PDB entry 3HOX | X-ray diffraction, 3.65 A resolution | chains A and B of the 15 polymer chains in the assembly

== Chain A ==
Molecule: DNA-directed RNA polymerase II subunit RPB1
Source organism: Saccharomyces cerevisiae
Notes: EC 2.7.7.6
UniProt: P04050 (RPB1_YEAST); residues 1-1733 here = UniProt positions 1-1733
Sequence (1733 residues; row label = number of the first residue in the row):
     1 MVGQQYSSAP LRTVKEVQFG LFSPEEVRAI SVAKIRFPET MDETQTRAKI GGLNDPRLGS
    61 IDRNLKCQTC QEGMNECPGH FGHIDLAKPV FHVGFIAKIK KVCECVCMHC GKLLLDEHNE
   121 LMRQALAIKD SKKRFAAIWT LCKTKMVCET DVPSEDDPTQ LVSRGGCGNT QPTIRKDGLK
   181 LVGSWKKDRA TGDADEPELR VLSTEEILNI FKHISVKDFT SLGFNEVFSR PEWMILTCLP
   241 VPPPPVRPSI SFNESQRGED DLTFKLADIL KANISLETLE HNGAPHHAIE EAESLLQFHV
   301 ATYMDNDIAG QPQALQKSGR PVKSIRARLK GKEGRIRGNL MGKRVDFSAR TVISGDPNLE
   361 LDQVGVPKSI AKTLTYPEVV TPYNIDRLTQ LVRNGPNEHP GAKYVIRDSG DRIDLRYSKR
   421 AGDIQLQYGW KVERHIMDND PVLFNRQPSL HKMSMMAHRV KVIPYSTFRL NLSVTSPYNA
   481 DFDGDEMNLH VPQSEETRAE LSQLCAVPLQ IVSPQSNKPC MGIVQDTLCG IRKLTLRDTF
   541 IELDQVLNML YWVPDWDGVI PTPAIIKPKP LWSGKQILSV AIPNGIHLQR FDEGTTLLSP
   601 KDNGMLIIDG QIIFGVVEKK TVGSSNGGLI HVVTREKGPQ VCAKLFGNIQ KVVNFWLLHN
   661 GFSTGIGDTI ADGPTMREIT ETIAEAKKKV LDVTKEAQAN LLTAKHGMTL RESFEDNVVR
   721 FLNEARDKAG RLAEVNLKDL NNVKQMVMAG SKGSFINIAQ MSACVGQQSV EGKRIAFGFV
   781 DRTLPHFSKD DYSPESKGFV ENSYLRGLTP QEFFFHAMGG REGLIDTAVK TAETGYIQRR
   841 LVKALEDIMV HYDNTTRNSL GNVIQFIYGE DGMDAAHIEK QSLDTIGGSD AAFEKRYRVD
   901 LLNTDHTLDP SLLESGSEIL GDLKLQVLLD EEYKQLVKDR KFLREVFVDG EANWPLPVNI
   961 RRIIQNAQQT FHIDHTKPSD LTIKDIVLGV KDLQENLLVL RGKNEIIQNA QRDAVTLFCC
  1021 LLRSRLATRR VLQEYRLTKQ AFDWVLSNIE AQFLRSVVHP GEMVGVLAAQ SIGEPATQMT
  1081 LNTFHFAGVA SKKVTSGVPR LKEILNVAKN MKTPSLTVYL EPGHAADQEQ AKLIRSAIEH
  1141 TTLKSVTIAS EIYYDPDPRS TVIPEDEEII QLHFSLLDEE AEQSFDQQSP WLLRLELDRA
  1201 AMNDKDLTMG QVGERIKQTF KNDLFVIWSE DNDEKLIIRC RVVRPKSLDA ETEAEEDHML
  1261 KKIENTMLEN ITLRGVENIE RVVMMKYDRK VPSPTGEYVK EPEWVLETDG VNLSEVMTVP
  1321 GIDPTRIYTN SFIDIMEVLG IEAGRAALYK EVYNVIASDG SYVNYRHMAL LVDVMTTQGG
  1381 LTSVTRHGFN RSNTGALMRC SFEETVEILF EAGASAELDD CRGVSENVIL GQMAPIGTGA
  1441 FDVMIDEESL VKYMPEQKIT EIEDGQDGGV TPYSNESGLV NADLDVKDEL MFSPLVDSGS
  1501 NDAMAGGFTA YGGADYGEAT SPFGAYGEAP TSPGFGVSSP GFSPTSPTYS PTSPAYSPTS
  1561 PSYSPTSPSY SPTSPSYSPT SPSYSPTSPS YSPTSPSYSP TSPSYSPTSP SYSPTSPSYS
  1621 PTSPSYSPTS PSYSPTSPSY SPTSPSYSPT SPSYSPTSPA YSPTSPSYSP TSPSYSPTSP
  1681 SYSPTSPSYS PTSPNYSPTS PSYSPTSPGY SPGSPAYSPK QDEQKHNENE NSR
Not modelled in the structure: 1, 187-195, 1082-1091, 1176-1186, 1246-1252, 1456-1733
Bound ions: Zn2+ site 1: Cys67, Cys70, Cys77, His80; Zn2+ site 2: Cys107, Cys110, Cys148, Cys167; Mg2+: Asp481, Asp483, Asp485 (shared with 2 residues of chain P)
UniProt features mapped onto this chain:
  - region: Pro248 to Asp260 (Lid loop), Asn306 to Lys323 (Rudder loop), Pro810 to Glu822 (Bridging helix)
  - binding site (Zn(2+)): Cys67, Cys70, Cys77, His80, Cys107, Cys110, Cys148, Cys167
  - binding site (Mg(2+)): Asp481, Asp483, Asp485
  - modified residue: Thr1471 (Phosphothreonine)
  - cross-link (Glycyl lysine isopeptide (Lys-Gly)): Lys695 (interchain with G-Cter in ubiquitin), Lys1246 (interchain with G-Cter in ubiquitin), Lys1350 (interchain with G-Cter in ubiquitin)
  - natural variant: Ser1653 to Pro1659 (deletion: In strain: A364A)
  - mutagenesis: Lys1246 (K1246R: Impairs ubiquitination during transcription stress)

== Chain B ==
Molecule: DNA-directed RNA polymerase II subunit RPB2
Source organism: Saccharomyces cerevisiae
Notes: EC 2.7.7.6
UniProt: P08518 (RPB2_YEAST); residue numbers follow UniProt; this construct covers 1-1224
Sequence (1224 residues; each row starts with the number of its first residue):
     1 MSDLANSEKY YDEDPYGFED ESAPITAEDS WAVISAFFRE KGLVSQQLDS FNQFVDYTLQ
    61 DIICEDSTLI LEQLAQHTTE SDNISRKYEI SFGKIYVTKP MVNESDGVTH ALYPQEARLR
   121 NLTYSSGLFV DVKKRTYEAI DVPGRELKYE LIAEESEDDS ESGKVFIGRL PIMLRSKNCY
   181 LSEATESDLY KLKECPFDMG GYFIINGSEK VLIAQERSAG NIVQVFKKAA PSPISHVAEI
   241 RSALEKGSRF ISTLQVKLYG REGSSARTIK ATLPYIKQDI PIVIIFRALG IIPDGEILEH
   301 ICYDVNDWQM LEMLKPCVED GFVIQDRETA LDFIGRRGTA LGIKKEKRIQ YAKDILQKEF
   361 LPHITQLEGF ESRKAFFLGY MINRLLLCAL DRKDQDDRDH FGKKRLDLAG PLLAQLFKTL
   421 FKKLTKDIFR YMQRTVEEAH DFNMKLAINA KTITSGLKYA LATGNWGEQK KAMSSRAGVS
   481 QVLNRYTYSS TLSHLRRTNT PIGRDGKLAK PRQLHNTHWG LVCPAETPEG QACGLVKNLS
   541 LMSCISVGTD PMPIITFLSE WGMEPLEDYV PHQSPDATRV FVNGVWHGVH RNPARLMETL
   601 RTLRRKGDIN PEVSMIRDIR EKELKIFTDA GRVYRPLFIV EDDESLGHKE LKVRKGHIAK
   661 LMATEYQDIE GGFEDVEEYT WSSLLNEGLV EYIDAEEEES ILIAMQPEDL EPAEANEEND
   721 LDVDPAKRIR VSHHATTFTH CEIHPSMILG VAASIIPFPD HNQSPRNTYQ SAMGKQAMGV
   781 FLTNYNVRMD TMANILYYPQ KPLGTTRAME YLKFRELPAG QNAIVAIACY SGYNQEDSMI
   841 MNQSSIDRGL FRSLFFRSYM DQEKKYGMSI TETFEKPQRT NTLRMKHGTY DKLDDDGLIA
   901 PGVRVSGEDV IIGKTTPISP DEEELGQRTA YHSKRDASTP LRSTENGIVD QVLVTTNQDG
   961 LKFVKVRVRT TKIPQIGDKF ASRHGQKGTI GITYRREDMP FTAEGIVPDL IINPHAIPSR
  1021 MTVAHLIECL LSKVAALSGN EGDASPFTDI TVEGISKLLR EHGYQSRGFE VMYNGHTGKK
  1081 LMAQIFFGPT YYQRLRHMVD DKIHARARGP MQVLTRQPVE GRSRDGGLRF GEMERDCMIA
  1141 HGAASFLKER LMEASDAFRV HICGICGLMT VIAKLNHNQF ECKGCDNKID IYQIHIPYAA
  1201 KLLFQELMAM NITPRLYTDR SRDF
Not modelled in the structure: 1-19, 71-89, 135-163, 337-344, 438-445, 669-677, 716-721, 920-932
Bound ions: Zn2+: Cys1163, Cys1166, Cys1182, Cys1185

== Interface between chain A and chain B ==
Contacting residue pairs - 422 pairs, chain A then chain B:
  Val2(A) - Ala1157(B)
  Val2(A) - Phe1158(B)
  Val2(A) - Arg1159(B)
  Gly3(A) - Phe1158(B)
  Gly3(A) - Arg1159(B)  hydrogen bond (backbone-side chain)
  Gln4(A) - Arg1159(B)  hydrogen bond (backbone-side chain)
  Gln5(A) - Arg1159(B)  hydrogen bond (backbone-side chain)
  Gln5(A) - Leu1175(B)  hydrogen bond (side chain-backbone)
  Tyr6(A) - Leu1175(B)
  Ser7(A) - Arg1159(B)
  Ser7(A) - His1161(B)  hydrogen bond
  Ser7(A) - Phe1180(B)
  Ser7(A) - Gln1193(B)  hydrogen bond (backbone-side chain)
  Ser8(A) - Asn1178(B)  hydrogen bond
  Ser8(A) - Phe1180(B)
  Ala9(A) - His1161(B)
  Ala9(A) - Phe1180(B)  hydrophobic
  Ala9(A) - Gln1193(B)  hydrogen bond (backbone-side chain)
  Pro10(A) - Ile1191(B)
  Pro10(A) - Tyr1192(B)
  Pro10(A) - Gln1193(B)  hydrogen bond (backbone-backbone)
  Leu11(A) - Gln1193(B)
  Leu11(A) - His1195(B)
  Arg12(A) - Tyr1192(B)
  Arg12(A) - Gln1193(B)  hydrogen bond (backbone-backbone)
  Arg12(A) - Ile1194(B)
  Arg12(A) - Thr1218(B)  hydrogen bond (side chain-backbone)
  Arg12(A) - Asp1219(B)
  Thr13(A) - Thr1218(B)
  Val14(A) - Tyr1217(B)
  Lys15(A) - Tyr1217(B)  hydrogen bond (backbone-backbone)
  Lys15(A) - Thr1218(B)
  Lys15(A) - Asp1219(B)
  Lys15(A) - Arg1220(B)  hydrogen bond (backbone-side chain)
  Glu16(A) - Arg1215(B)
  Glu16(A) - Tyr1217(B)  hydrogen bond (backbone-backbone)
  Glu16(A) - Asp1219(B)
  Glu16(A) - Arg1220(B)
  Glu16(A) - Ser1221(B)  hydrogen bond (side chain-backbone)
  Glu16(A) - Arg1222(B)
  Val17(A) - Arg1215(B)
  Val17(A) - Leu1216(B)  hydrophobic
  Gln18(A) - Thr1213(B)
  Gln18(A) - Pro1214(B)
  Gln18(A) - Arg1215(B)  hydrogen bond (backbone-backbone)
  Phe19(A) - Thr1213(B)
  Phe19(A) - Pro1214(B)  hydrophobic
  Gly20(A) - Ile1212(B)
  Gly20(A) - Thr1213(B)  hydrogen bond (backbone-backbone)
  Leu21(A) - Asn1211(B)
  Leu21(A) - Ile1212(B)  hydrophobic
  Leu21(A) - Thr1213(B)  hydrogen bond (backbone-side chain)
  Phe22(A) - Leu1168(B)  hydrophobic
  Phe22(A) - Asn1211(B)  hydrogen bond (backbone-side chain)
  Phe22(A) - Thr1213(B)
  Glu26(A) - Cys1166(B)
  Glu26(A) - Leu1168(B)
  Glu26(A) - Arg1215(B)  salt bridge
  Ala29(A) - Gly1184(B)
  Ile30(A) - Leu1168(B)  hydrophobic
  Ile30(A) - Thr1170(B)
  Ile30(A) - Lys1183(B)  hydrogen bond (backbone-side chain)
  Thr69(A) - Lys1174(B)
  Cys70(A) - Lys1174(B)
  Glu72(A) - Leu1175(B)
  Met74(A) - Arg1116(B)  hydrogen bond (backbone-side chain)
  Asn75(A) - Arg1116(B)
  Glu76(A) - Phe1158(B)
  Glu76(A) - Arg1159(B)  salt bridge
  Pro78(A) - Lys1201(B)
  Gly79(A) - Lys1201(B)
  Gly79(A) - Gln1205(B)
  Phe81(A) - Gln1205(B)
  Phe81(A) - Met1208(B)  hydrophobic
  Phe81(A) - Ala1209(B)
  His92(A) - Met1210(B)  hydrogen bond (side chain-backbone)
  Phe95(A) - Ile1212(B)  hydrophobic
  Pro240(A) - Met1208(B)
  Pro240(A) - Asn1211(B)
  Pro242(A) - Ala1209(B)
  Pro243(A) - Gln1205(B)
  Pro245(A) - Leu1114(B)
  Pro245(A) - Tyr1198(B)
  Pro245(A) - Lys1201(B)
  Val246(A) - Leu1114(B)
  Val246(A) - Leu1202(B)  hydrophobic
  Val246(A) - Gln1205(B)
  Pro248(A) - Leu1114(B)
  Phe252(A) - Arg935(B)  hydrogen bond (backbone-side chain)
  Asn253(A) - Arg884(B)
  Asn253(A) - Arg935(B)  hydrogen bond
  Glu254(A) - Arg935(B)
  Ser255(A) - Ile918(B)
  Gln256(A) - Arg935(B)
  Tyr303(A) - Ala1209(B)
  Met304(A) - Met1210(B)  hydrophobic
  Leu315(A) - Lys471(B)
  Gln316(A) - Lys471(B)  hydrogen bond (backbone-side chain)
  Lys317(A) - Lys471(B)
  Ser318(A) - Lys470(B)
  Ser318(A) - Lys471(B)
  Gly319(A) - Lys471(B)
  Ile325(A) - Ala1209(B)  hydrophobic
  Ile325(A) - Met1210(B)  hydrophobic
  Arg328(A) - Glu1206(B)  salt bridge
  Leu329(A) - Leu1203(B)  hydrophobic
  Leu329(A) - Glu1206(B)
  Leu329(A) - Leu1207(B)  hydrophobic
  Leu329(A) - Met1210(B)  hydrophobic
  Arg335(A) - Leu1114(B)
  Arg335(A) - Ala1199(B)
  Arg335(A) - Leu1202(B)
  Arg335(A) - Glu1206(B)  salt bridge
  Ile336(A) - Leu1203(B)  hydrophobic
  Arg337(A) - Glu1132(B)  salt bridge
  Gly338(A) - Arg1129(B)
  Asn339(A) - Thr1115(B)
  Asn339(A) - Gln1117(B)  hydrogen bond
  Leu340(A) - Pro1197(B)  hydrophobic
  Leu340(A) - Ala1199(B)  hydrophobic
  Leu340(A) - Ala1200(B)
  Leu340(A) - Leu1203(B)  hydrophobic
  Met341(A) - Glu1132(B)
  Met341(A) - Arg1135(B)
  Gly342(A) - Arg1129(B)
  Gly342(A) - Phe1130(B)
  Gly342(A) - Gly1131(B)
  Lys343(A) - Gln1117(B)
  Lys343(A) - Arg1129(B)
  Lys343(A) - Phe1130(B)  hydrogen bond (backbone-backbone)
  Lys343(A) - Leu1151(B)  hydrogen bond (side chain-backbone)
  Lys343(A) - Ser1155(B)
  Lys343(A) - Asp1156(B)  salt bridge
  Arg344(A) - Pro1118(B)
  Arg344(A) - Glu1120(B)  salt bridge
  Arg344(A) - Gly1127(B)  hydrogen bond (side chain-backbone)
  Arg344(A) - Leu1128(B)
  Arg344(A) - Arg1129(B)
  Arg344(A) - Ser1155(B)  hydrogen bond (backbone-side chain)
  Val345(A) - Pro1118(B)  hydrophobic
  Val345(A) - Gly1127(B)
  Val345(A) - Leu1128(B)  hydrogen bond (backbone-backbone)
  Val345(A) - Phe1130(B)  hydrophobic
  Val345(A) - Arg1150(B)
  Val345(A) - Ala1154(B)
  Asp346(A) - Arg1106(B)  salt bridge
  Asp346(A) - Arg1108(B)
  Asp346(A) - Gly1109(B)
  Asp346(A) - Met1111(B)
  Asp346(A) - Pro1118(B)
  Asp346(A) - Arg1150(B)  hydrogen bond (backbone-side chain)
  Asp346(A) - Ala1154(B)  hydrogen bond (backbone-backbone)
  Phe347(A) - Arg1106(B)  hydrogen bond (backbone-backbone)
  Phe347(A) - Ala1107(B)
  Phe347(A) - Arg1108(B)
  Phe347(A) - Arg1150(B)  hydrogen bond (backbone-side chain)
  Ser348(A) - Ala1105(B)
  Ser348(A) - Arg1106(B)  hydrogen bond (backbone-backbone)
  Ser348(A) - Gly1127(B)
  Ser348(A) - Leu1128(B)  hydrogen bond (side chain-backbone)
  Ala349(A) - His1104(B)
  Ala349(A) - Ala1105(B)  hydrophobic
  Ala349(A) - Leu1128(B)
  Arg350(A) - Ile1103(B)
  Arg350(A) - His1104(B)  hydrogen bond (backbone-backbone)
  Arg350(A) - Leu1128(B)
  Thr351(A) - Ile1103(B)
  Thr351(A) - His1104(B)
  Asp356(A) - Tyr833(B)  hydrogen bond
  Pro357(A) - Ser831(B)
  Pro357(A) - Gly832(B)
  Pro357(A) - Tyr833(B)  hydrophobic
  Asn358(A) - Tyr833(B)  hydrogen bond
  Ser369(A) - Ile1103(B)
  Ile370(A) - Ile1103(B)  hydrophobic
  Ile370(A) - Ala1105(B)  hydrophobic
  Thr373(A) - Ala1105(B)
  Thr373(A) - Arg1106(B)
  Thr373(A) - Ala1107(B)
  Leu374(A) - Arg1106(B)
  Tyr404(A) - Arg1108(B)
  Arg412(A) - Arg1108(B)
  Glu433(A) - Arg1108(B)  salt bridge
  Leu443(A) - Met1138(B)  hydrophobic
  Leu443(A) - Phe1146(B)  hydrophobic
  Asn445(A) - Glu1134(B)
  Gln447(A) - Arg1129(B)
  Gln447(A) - Glu1134(B)
  Ser449(A) - Met1133(B)
  Ser449(A) - Glu1134(B)  hydrogen bond
  Ser449(A) - Cys1137(B)
  His451(A) - Cys1137(B)  hydrogen bond (backbone-side chain)
  Lys452(A) - Ala1140(B)
  Lys452(A) - His1141(B)  hydrogen bond (backbone-side chain)
  Met455(A) - Glu1134(B)
  Met455(A) - Cys1137(B)  hydrophobic
  Met455(A) - His1141(B)  hydrogen bond (backbone-side chain)
  Tyr465(A) - Ile976(B)  hydrophobic
  Ser466(A) - Gln975(B)  hydrogen bond
  Ser466(A) - Val1099(B)
  Ser466(A) - Asp1100(B)  hydrogen bond
  Ser466(A) - Ile1103(B)
  Thr467(A) - Gly977(B)
  Thr467(A) - Val1099(B)
  Arg469(A) - Tyr833(B)
  Arg469(A) - Gly991(B)  hydrogen bond (side chain-backbone)
  Leu472(A) - Gln835(B)
  Leu472(A) - Glu836(B)
  Thr475(A) - Glu836(B)
  Ala480(A) - Glu836(B)
  Asp481(A) - Glu836(B)
  Phe482(A) - Gln835(B)
  Phe482(A) - Glu836(B)  hydrogen bond (backbone-backbone)
  Phe482(A) - Asp837(B)
  Phe482(A) - Ser838(B)
  Phe482(A) - Thr989(B)  hydrogen bond (backbone-side chain)
  Asp483(A) - Asp837(B)
  Asp483(A) - Lys979(B)  salt bridge
  Asp483(A) - Lys987(B)
  Asp483(A) - Gly988(B)
  Asp483(A) - Thr989(B)
  Gly484(A) - Thr989(B)
  Glu486(A) - Lys1102(B)
  Asn488(A) - Leu1128(B)
  His490(A) - Phe1130(B)
  His490(A) - Arg1150(B)
  Val491(A) - Arg1150(B)  hydrogen bond (backbone-side chain)
  Pro492(A) - Glu1149(B)
  Gln493(A) - Glu1149(B)  hydrogen bond (backbone-side chain)
  Ser494(A) - Glu1149(B)  hydrogen bond (backbone-side chain)
  Thr497(A) - Phe1146(B)
  Thr497(A) - Glu1149(B)  hydrogen bond
  Glu500(A) - Ala1143(B)
  Glu500(A) - Ala1144(B)  hydrogen bond (side chain-backbone)
  Glu500(A) - Ser1145(B)  hydrogen bond (side chain-backbone)
  Glu500(A) - Phe1146(B)  hydrogen bond (side chain-backbone)
  Leu501(A) - Phe1146(B)  hydrophobic
  Leu504(A) - His1141(B)
  Cys505(A) - His1141(B)
  Gln510(A) - His1141(B)  hydrogen bond
  Val524(A) - Gln835(B)
  Gln525(A) - Gln835(B)
  Gln525(A) - Glu836(B)  hydrogen bond (side chain-backbone)
  Gln525(A) - His1015(B)
  Asp526(A) - Cys829(B)
  Asp526(A) - Gly832(B)
  Asp526(A) - Gln835(B)  hydrogen bond (backbone-side chain)
  Asp526(A) - Asn1013(B)  hydrogen bond
  Asp526(A) - His1015(B)
  Thr527(A) - Gln835(B)
  Cys529(A) - His1015(B)
  Leu657(A) - Cys829(B)  hydrophobic
  Leu658(A) - Tyr830(B)  hydrophobic
  Leu658(A) - Ser831(B)
  Leu658(A) - Asn1074(B)  hydrogen bond (backbone-side chain)
  Leu658(A) - Leu1081(B)
  His659(A) - Asn1074(B)  hydrogen bond
  His659(A) - Leu1081(B)
  Asn660(A) - Leu1081(B)
  Asn660(A) - Met1082(B)
  Asn660(A) - Ala1083(B)  hydrogen bond (backbone-backbone)
  Gly661(A) - Leu1081(B)
  Gly661(A) - Ala1083(B)
  Phe662(A) - Ile827(B)
  Phe662(A) - Ala828(B)
  Phe662(A) - Cys829(B)  hydrogen bond (backbone-backbone)
  Phe662(A) - Pro1014(B)  hydrophobic
  Ser663(A) - Ile827(B)  hydrogen bond (side chain-backbone)
  Ser663(A) - Pro1014(B)
  Ser663(A) - Gln1084(B)
  Ser663(A) - Ile1085(B)
  Ser663(A) - Phe1086(B)  hydrogen bond (side chain-backbone)
  Thr664(A) - Ile827(B)
  Thr664(A) - Pro1014(B)
  Thr664(A) - Phe1086(B)
  Gly665(A) - Leu1026(B)
  Gly665(A) - Phe1069(B)
  Gly665(A) - Phe1086(B)
  Ile666(A) - Leu1026(B)
  Ile666(A) - Ile1027(B)  hydrophobic
  Ile666(A) - Arg1067(B)
  Ile666(A) - Phe1086(B)  hydrophobic
  Gly667(A) - Phe1069(B)
  Asp668(A) - Phe1069(B)
  Ile670(A) - Val1052(B)  hydrophobic
  Ile670(A) - Arg1067(B)
  Thr680(A) - Ile729(B)
  Asn742(A) - Phe1069(B)
  Met746(A) - Pro1014(B)
  Met746(A) - His1015(B)  hydrogen bond
  Met746(A) - Pro1018(B)  hydrophobic
  Ser751(A) - His1015(B)  hydrogen bond
  Lys752(A) - His1015(B)
  Lys752(A) - Ser1019(B)
  Asn757(A) - Pro1018(B)
  Asn757(A) - Ser1019(B)
  Asn757(A) - Met1021(B)
  Gln760(A) - Met1021(B)
  Met761(A) - Met1021(B)  hydrophobic
  Ala776(A) - Asn516(B)
  Gly778(A) - His515(B)
  Gly778(A) - Asn516(B)  hydrogen bond (backbone-side chain)
  Gly778(A) - Glu699(B)
  Phe779(A) - Asn516(B)
  Phe779(A) - Glu698(B)
  Phe779(A) - Glu699(B)
  Val780(A) - Glu699(B)  hydrogen bond (backbone-side chain)
  Arg782(A) - Glu699(B)  hydrogen bond (side chain-backbone)
  Arg782(A) - Ile701(B)  hydrogen bond (side chain-backbone)
  Thr783(A) - Asn516(B)
  Pro785(A) - Glu698(B)
  Pro785(A) - Ile701(B)
  Pro785(A) - Leu702(B)
  Pro785(A) - Ile703(B)  hydrogen bond (backbone-backbone)
  His786(A) - Trp519(B)  hydrogen bond
  His786(A) - Ile703(B)
  His786(A) - Met705(B)  hydrogen bond
  His786(A) - Glu742(B)  salt bridge
  Phe787(A) - Leu702(B)
  Lys789(A) - Arg620(B)
  Glu795(A) - Val731(B)
  Glu801(A) - Ile729(B)
  Asn802(A) - Arg728(B)
  Asn802(A) - Ile729(B)  hydrogen bond (side chain-backbone)
  Tyr804(A) - His761(B)  hydrogen bond (backbone-side chain)
  Tyr804(A) - Asn762(B)
  Tyr804(A) - Gln763(B)
  Tyr804(A) - Met1021(B)  hydrophobic
  Tyr804(A) - Val1023(B)  hydrophobic
  Leu805(A) - His761(B)  hydrogen bond (backbone-side chain)
  Leu805(A) - Val1052(B)  hydrophobic
  Arg806(A) - Pro725(B)
  Arg806(A) - Lys727(B)  hydrogen bond (side chain-backbone)
  Arg806(A) - Arg728(B)  hydrogen bond (side chain-backbone)
  Arg806(A) - Ile729(B)
  Arg806(A) - His761(B)
  Gly807(A) - Arg728(B)  hydrogen bond (backbone-side chain)
  Gly807(A) - Asp760(B)
  Gly807(A) - His761(B)
  Leu808(A) - Arg728(B)
  Leu808(A) - Asp760(B)  hydrogen bond (backbone-backbone)
  Leu808(A) - Phe1047(B)
  Thr809(A) - Ile729(B)
  Thr809(A) - Arg730(B)
  Thr809(A) - Phe1047(B)
  Pro810(A) - Trp519(B)  hydrophobic
  Pro810(A) - Met705(B)  hydrophobic
  Pro810(A) - Arg730(B)
  Pro810(A) - Pro745(B)  hydrophobic
  Pro810(A) - Phe1047(B)
  Gln811(A) - Met705(B)  hydrogen bond
  Phe813(A) - Pro524(B)  hydrophobic
  Phe813(A) - Leu749(B)  hydrophobic
  Phe813(A) - Pro759(B)
  Phe813(A) - Phe1047(B)  hydrophobic
  Phe814(A) - His515(B)
  Phe814(A) - Trp519(B)  hydrophobic
  His816(A) - Ser764(B)  hydrogen bond (side chain-backbone)
  Ala817(A) - Leu514(B)  hydrophobic
  Ala817(A) - Pro524(B)  hydrophobic
  Ala817(A) - Ser764(B)
  Met818(A) - Gln513(B)  hydrogen bond (backbone-side chain)
  Met818(A) - Leu514(B)
  Met818(A) - Asn516(B)
  Gly820(A) - Ser764(B)
  Arg821(A) - Arg512(B)  hydrogen bond (side chain-backbone)
  Arg821(A) - Gln513(B)
  Arg821(A) - Leu514(B)
  Arg821(A) - Pro524(B)
  Arg821(A) - Thr527(B)
  Arg821(A) - Gly534(B)
  Glu822(A) - Gln513(B)
  Leu824(A) - Thr768(B)
  Leu824(A) - Tyr769(B)  hydrophobic
  Ile825(A) - Arg512(B)
  Ile825(A) - Gln513(B)
  Ala828(A) - Gly530(B)
  Glu833(A) - Lys507(B)  salt bridge
  Arg839(A) - Glu1132(B)  salt bridge
  Val842(A) - Asp1136(B)
  Lys843(A) - Arg1135(B)
  Glu846(A) - Arg1135(B)  salt bridge
  Leu860(A) - Phe1224(B)
  Met1063(A) - Ile1139(B)
  Met1063(A) - Ala1140(B)
  Val1066(A) - Asp1136(B)
  Val1066(A) - Ile1139(B)  hydrophobic
  Gln1070(A) - Cys1137(B)
  Lys1144(A) - Glu262(B)  salt bridge
  Asn1265(A) - Gly263(B)  hydrogen bond (side chain-backbone)
  Asn1265(A) - Ser264(B)
  Glu1269(A) - Glu262(B)
  Glu1269(A) - Gly263(B)
  Leu1409(A) - Leu1207(B)  hydrophobic
  Phe1410(A) - Met1210(B)  hydrophobic
  Phe1410(A) - Ile1212(B)  hydrophobic
  Leu1418(A) - Arg1222(B)  hydrogen bond (backbone-side chain)
  Asp1420(A) - Arg1220(B)  salt bridge
  Asp1420(A) - Arg1222(B)  salt bridge
  Arg1422(A) - Phe1224(B)
  Val1424(A) - Ile1139(B)  hydrophobic
  Ser1425(A) - Arg1135(B)  hydrogen bond
  Val1428(A) - Leu1151(B)
  Ile1429(A) - Pro1197(B)
  Ile1429(A) - Ala1200(B)
  Leu1430(A) - His1195(B)
  Leu1430(A) - Ile1196(B)
  Leu1430(A) - Pro1197(B)
  Gly1431(A) - Lys1148(B)
  Gly1431(A) - Met1152(B)
  Gly1431(A) - Pro1197(B)
  Gln1432(A) - Lys1148(B)
  Met1433(A) - Ala1144(B)  hydrophobic
  Met1433(A) - Ser1145(B)
  Met1433(A) - Lys1148(B)
  Ile1436(A) - Ile1139(B)  hydrophobic
  Ile1436(A) - Gly1142(B)
  Ile1436(A) - Ala1144(B)
  Gly1437(A) - Gly1142(B)
  Thr1438(A) - Gly1142(B)  hydrogen bond (side chain-backbone)
  Thr1438(A) - Ala1144(B)
  Gly1439(A) - Ala1144(B)
Other interface residues (no listed pair), chain A (226 interface residues in all): Val27, Val32, Gln68, His80, Phe228, Trp233, Leu236, Cys238, Ser251, Arg326, Val352, Ser354, Gly355, Thr375, Pro448, Glu496, Gly753, Val770, Phe777, Leu784, Val829, Gln838, His1258, Gly1413, Ala1434
Other interface residues (no listed pair), chain B (199 interface residues in all): Glu319, His400, Thr517, His518, Gln531, Cys533, Arg635, Ser700, Ile748, Pro765, Asn767, Asn834, Ile990, Ile1017, Leu1030, Glu1053, His1076, Lys1080, Val1113, Val1119, Leu1147, Val1160, Val1171, Ile1172, Ala1173, Asn1176, Phe1204

== Summary ==
226 residues of chain A and 199 residues of chain B are in contact, with 90 hydrogen bonds and 17 salt
bridges. Among the polar pairs are Glu26(A)-Arg1215(B), Glu76(A)-Arg1159(B) and Arg328(A)-Glu1206(B).
Chain A is DNA-directed RNA polymerase II subunit RPB1 and chain B is DNA-directed RNA polymerase II subunit
RPB2, both from Saccharomyces cerevisiae; the structure, Complete RNA polymerase II elongation complex V, was
determined by X-ray diffraction together with 3HOU, 3HOV, 3HOW, 3HOY and 3HOZ from the same study.
